Entry 7RYC (electron microscopy, 2.90 A resolution); this record covers chains O and D of the 5 polymer chains in the assembly.

# Chain O
Molecule: Oxytocin receptor
Source organism: Homo sapiens
Reference sequence: P30559 (OXYR_HUMAN); residue numbers follow UniProt; this construct covers 1-389
Chain sequence (450 residues; numbered -54 to 395; the number before each row is that of its first residue; numbers below 1 keep their minus sign (Met-54 is residue -54)):
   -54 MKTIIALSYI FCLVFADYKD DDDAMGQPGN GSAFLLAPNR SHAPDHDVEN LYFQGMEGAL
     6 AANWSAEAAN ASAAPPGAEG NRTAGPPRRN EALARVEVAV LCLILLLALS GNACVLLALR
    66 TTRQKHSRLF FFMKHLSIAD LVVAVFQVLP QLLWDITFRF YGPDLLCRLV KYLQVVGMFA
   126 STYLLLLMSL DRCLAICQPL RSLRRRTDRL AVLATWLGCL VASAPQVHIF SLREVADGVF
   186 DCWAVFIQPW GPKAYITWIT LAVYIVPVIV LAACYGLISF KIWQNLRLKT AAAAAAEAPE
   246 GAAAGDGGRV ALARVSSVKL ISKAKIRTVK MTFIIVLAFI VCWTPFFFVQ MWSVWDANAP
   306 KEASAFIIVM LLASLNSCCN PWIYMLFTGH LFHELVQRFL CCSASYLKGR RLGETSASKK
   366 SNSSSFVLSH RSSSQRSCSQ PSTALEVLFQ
Not modelled in the structure: -54 to 30, 68, 237-265, 346-395
Sequence notes: initiating methionine (-54); expression tag (-53 to 0, 390-395)
Curated features (UniProtKB/Swiss-Prot):
  - modified residue (Phosphoserine): Ser366, Ser368
  - glycosylation (N-linked (GlcNAc...) asparagine): Asn8, Asn15, Asn26
Disulfides: Cys112-Cys187
Metal / ion sites: Mg2+ near Asp100 (its only coordinating residue here)

# Chain D
Molecule: Guanine nucleotide-binding protein G(I)/G(S)/G(O) subunit gamma-2, Guanine nucleotide-binding protein G(i) subunit alpha-2, Guanine nucleotide-binding protein G(s) subunit alpha isoforms short
Source organism: Homo sapiens
Chain sequence (326 residues; numbered 1 to 1246; 920 numbers in that range are skipped by the numbering (no residue carries them; nothing is unmodelled there); the number before each row is that of its first residue):
     1 MASNNTASIA QARKLVEQLK MEANIDRIKV SKAAADLMAY CEAHAKEDPL LTPVPASENP
    61 FREKKFFCAI L
   992 GSAGSAGSAM GSTVSAEDKA AAERSKMIDK NLREDGEKAR RTLRLLLLGA DNSGKSTIVK
  1052 QMRILHGGSG GSGGTSGIFE TKFQVDKVNF HMFDVGGQRD ERRKWIQCFN DVTAIIFVVD
  1112 SSDYNRLQEA LNDFKSIWNN RWLRTISVIL FLNKQDLLAE KVLAGKSKIE DYFPEFARYT
  1172 TPEDATPEPG EDPRVTRAKY FIRKEFVDIS TASGDGRHIC YPHFTCAVDT ENARRIFNDC
  1232 KDIILQMNLR EYNLV
Not modelled in the structure: 1-10, 62-71, 992-1004, 1052-1067, 1088-1092, 1174-1182

# Interface between chain O and chain D
Contacting residue pairs (16):
  Arg137(O) with Tyr1243(D), hydrogen bond (side chain-backbone)
  Ala140(O) with Asn1239(D), hydrogen bond (backbone-side chain); Tyr1243(D), hydrophobic
  Ile141(O) with Leu1245(D), hydrophobic
  Pro144(O) with Ile1235(D); Asn1239(D)
  Leu145(O) with Phe1228(D), hydrophobic; Lys1232(D); Ile1235(D), hydrophobic
  Ile223(O) with Leu1245(D), hydrophobic
  Ile227(O) with Leu1245(D), hydrophobic
  Asn230(O) with Gln1237(D), hydrogen bond
  Arg272(O) with Asn1244(D), hydrogen bond (side chain-backbone)
  Phe332(O) with Asn1244(D), hydrogen bond (backbone-side chain)
  Thr333(O) with Asn1244(D)
  Gly334(O) with Asn1244(D)
Other interface residues (no listed pair), chain O (16 interface residues in all): Arg73, Leu74, Asp136, Met276
Other interface residues (no listed pair), chain D (11 interface residues in all): Cys1231, Leu1236, Leu1240

# Summary
16 residues of chain O face 11 of chain D across their interface; the contacts include 5 hydrogen bonds. Polar
pairs include Arg137(O)-Tyr1243(D), Ala140(O)-Asn1239(D) and Asn230(O)-Gln1237(D).
Chain O is Oxytocin receptor and chain D is Guanine nucleotide-binding protein G(I)/G(S)/G(O) subunit gamma-2,
Guanine nucleotide-binding protein G(i) subunit alpha-2, Guanine nucleotide-binding protein G(s) subunit alpha
isoforms short, both from Homo sapiens; the structure, Oxytocin receptor (OTR) bound to oxytocin in complex
with a heterotrimeric Gq protein, was determined by electron microscopy.
